Entry 4PU4 (X-ray diffraction, 3.79 A resolution); this record covers chains D and C of the 6 polymer chains in the assembly.

# Chain D (and C)
Protein: Toxin-antitoxin system antidote transcriptional repressor Xre family
Organism: Shewanella oneidensis
Notes: chain C of this document is another copy of the same molecule, construct and numbering; everything in this record applies to it too
UniProt: Q8EIX4 (Q8EIX4_SHEON); residues 21-98 here correspond to UniProt positions 1-78 (UniProt number = residue number - 20)
Sequence (118 residues; each row starts with the number of its first residue; numbers below 1 keep their minus sign (Met-19 is residue -19)):
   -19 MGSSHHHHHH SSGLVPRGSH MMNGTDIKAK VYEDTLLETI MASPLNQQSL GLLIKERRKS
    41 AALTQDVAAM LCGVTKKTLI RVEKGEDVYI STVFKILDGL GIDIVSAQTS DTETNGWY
Not modelled in the structure: -19 to 19, 98 (chain C: -19 to 19, 88-98)
Differences from the reference sequence: expression tag (-19 to 20)

# How chain D and chain C interact
Contacting residue pairs - 40 pairs, chain D then chain C:
  Ser23(D) with Val85(C)
  Leu25(D) with Ile84(C), hydrogen bond (backbone-backbone); Val85(C), hydrophobic; Ser86(C)
  Asn26(D) with Phe74(C)
  Gln27(D) with Ile70(C); Phe74(C)
  Leu33(D) with Ser86(C)
  Asp67(D) with Tyr69(C); Ile70(C); Ser71(C)
  Val68(D) with Tyr69(C); Ile70(C), hydrogen bond (backbone-backbone)
  Tyr69(D) with Asp67(C); Val68(C); Tyr69(C)
  Ile70(D) with Gln27(C); Asp67(C), hydrogen bond (backbone-side chain); Val68(C), hydrogen bond (backbone-backbone); Ile70(C), hydrophobic
  Ser71(D) with Gln27(C); Asp67(C), hydrogen bond
  Val73(D) with Ile70(C), hydrophobic
  Phe74(D) with Leu25(C); Asn26(C); Gln27(C)
  Asp83(D) with Ser86(C); Ala87(C), hydrogen bond (backbone-backbone)
  Ile84(D) with Leu25(C), hydrogen bond (backbone-backbone); Val85(C)
  Val85(D) with Ser23(C); Pro24(C), hydrophobic; Leu25(C), hydrophobic; Ile84(C); Val85(C), hydrogen bond (backbone-backbone)
  Ser86(D) with Leu25(C); Leu33(C); Asp83(C)
  Ala87(D) with Asp83(C)
  Asp91(D) with Arg37(C), salt bridge
Other interface residues (no listed pair), chain D (20 interface residues in all): Pro24, Leu30
Other interface residues (no listed pair), chain C (20 interface residues in all): Leu30, Val73

# Overview
The chain D/chain C interface involves 20 residues from each chain; the contacts include 8 hydrogen bonds and
1 salt bridge. Polar pairs include Asp91(D)-Arg37(C), Ile70(D)-Asp67(C) and Ser71(D)-Asp67(C).
Both chains are Toxin-antitoxin system antidote transcriptional repressor Xre family (Shewanella oneidensis).
Entry 4PU4 (Shewanella oneidensis MR-1 Toxin Antitoxin System HipA, HipB and its operator DNA complex (space
group P21)) was determined by X-ray diffraction together with 4PU3, 4PU5, 4PU7 and 4PU8 from the same study.
